8AVD - chains D and E of the 6 polymer chains in the assembly; structure by electron microscopy, 4.42 A resolution (low resolution: residue-level contacts below are approximate; hydrogen-bond / salt-bridge calls are withheld).

== Chain D ==
Name: Leptin receptor
Organism: Mus musculus
Reference sequence: P48356 (LEPR_MOUSE); numbering as in UniProt (aligned over 22-839)
Sequence (868 residues; each row starts with the number of its first residue):
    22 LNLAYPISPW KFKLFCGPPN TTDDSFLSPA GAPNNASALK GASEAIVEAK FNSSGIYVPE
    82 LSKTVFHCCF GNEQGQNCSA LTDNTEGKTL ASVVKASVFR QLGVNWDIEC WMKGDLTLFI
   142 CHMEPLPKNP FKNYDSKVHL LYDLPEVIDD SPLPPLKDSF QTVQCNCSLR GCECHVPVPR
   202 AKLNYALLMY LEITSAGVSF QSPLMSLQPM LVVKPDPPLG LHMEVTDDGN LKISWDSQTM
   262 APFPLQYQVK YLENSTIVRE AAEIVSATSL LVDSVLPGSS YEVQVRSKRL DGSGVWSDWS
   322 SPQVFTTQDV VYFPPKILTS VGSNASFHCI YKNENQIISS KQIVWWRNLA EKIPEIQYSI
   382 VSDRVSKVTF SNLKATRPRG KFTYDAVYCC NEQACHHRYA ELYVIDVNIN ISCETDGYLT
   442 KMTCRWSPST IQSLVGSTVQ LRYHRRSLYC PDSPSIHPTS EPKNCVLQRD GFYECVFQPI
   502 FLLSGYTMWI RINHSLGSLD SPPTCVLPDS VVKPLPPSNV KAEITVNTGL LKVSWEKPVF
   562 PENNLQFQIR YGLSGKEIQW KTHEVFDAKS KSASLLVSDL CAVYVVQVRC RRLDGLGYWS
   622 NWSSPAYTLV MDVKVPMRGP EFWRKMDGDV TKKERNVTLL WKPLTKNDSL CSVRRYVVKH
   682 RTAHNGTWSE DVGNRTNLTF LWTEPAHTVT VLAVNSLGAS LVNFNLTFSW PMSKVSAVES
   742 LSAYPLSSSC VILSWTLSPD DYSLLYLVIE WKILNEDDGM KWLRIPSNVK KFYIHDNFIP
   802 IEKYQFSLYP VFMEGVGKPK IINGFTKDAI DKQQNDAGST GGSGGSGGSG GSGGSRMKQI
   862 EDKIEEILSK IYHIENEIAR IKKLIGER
Not modelled in the structure: 22-233, 633-889
Differences from the reference sequence: expression tag (840-889)
Curated features (UniProtKB/Swiss-Prot):
  - region: His465 to Glu482 (Leptin-binding)
  - motif: Trp620 to Ser624 (WSXWS motif)
  - glycosylation (N-linked (GlcNAc...) asparagine): Asn41, Asn56, Asn73, Asn98, Asn187, Asn275, Asn345, Asn431, Asn514, Asn622, Asn657, Asn668, Asn686, Asn695, Asn698, Asn726
Disulfide bonds: Cys350-Cys410, Cys411-Cys416, Cys434-Cys445, Cys471-Cys526, Cys486-Cys496

== Chain E ==
Name: Leptin
Organism: Mus musculus
Reference sequence: P41160 (LEP_MOUSE); residues 21-167 here = UniProt positions 21-167
Sequence (174 residues; numbered -6 to 167; the number before each row is that of its first residue; numbers below 1 keep their minus sign (Met-6 is residue -6)):
    -6 MGSSHHHHHH PGGPGSENLY FQGGSTGGVP IQKVQDDTKT LIKTIVTRIN DISHTQSVSA
    54 KQRVTGLDFI PGLHPILSLS KMDQTLAVYQ QVLTSLPSQN VLQIANDLEN LRDLLHLLAF
   114 SKSCSLPQTS GLQKPESLDG VLEASLYSTE VVALSRLQGS LQDILQQLDV SPEC
Not modelled in the structure: -6 to 20, 122-128
Differences from the reference sequence: initiating methionine (-6); expression tag (-5 to 20); conflict Gly21 (Ala in P41160)
Disulfide bonds: Cys117-Cys167

== How chain D and chain E interact ==
Residue-residue contacts (31; chain D residue first):
  Tyr352(D) - Thr58(E)
  Asn369(D) - Tyr140(E)
  Leu370(D) - Val144(E)
  Ala371(D) - Ser50(E)
  Arg400(D) - Tyr140(E)
  Lys402(D) - Gln92(E)
  Phe403(D) - Tyr140(E)
  Phe403(D) - Glu143(E)
  Tyr409(D) - Tyr140(E)
  Tyr409(D) - Ser141(E)
  Gln414(D) - Gln55(E)
  Gln414(D) - Arg56(E)
  Ala415(D) - Arg56(E)
  Cys416(D) - Val57(E)
  Cys416(D) - Thr58(E)
  His417(D) - Val57(E)
  His417(D) - Thr58(E)
  His417(D) - Gly59(E)
  His418(D) - Val57(E)
  His418(D) - Thr58(E)
  His418(D) - Gly59(E)
  His418(D) - Leu60(E)
  His418(D) - Val134(E)
  His418(D) - Ser138(E)
  His418(D) - Ser141(E)
  Arg419(D) - Ala137(E)
  Arg419(D) - Ser138(E)
  Tyr420(D) - Ser138(E)
  Tyr420(D) - Leu139(E)
  Tyr420(D) - Tyr140(E)
  Tyr420(D) - Ser141(E)
Interface residues without a listed pair, chain D (18 interface residues in all): Trp367, Tyr405, Ala407
Interface residues without a listed pair, chain E (19 interface residues in all): His47, Val51, Ser91

== In short ==
18 residues of chain D and 19 residues of chain E are in contact.
Here chain D is Leptin receptor and chain E is Leptin, both from Mus musculus. Entry 8AVD (Cryo-EM structure
for a 3:3 complex between mouse leptin and the mouse LEP-R ectodomain (local refinement)) was determined by
electron microscopy (same publication as 7Z3Q, 7Z3R, 8AV2, 8AVB, 8AVC, 8AVE and 3 further entries).
